7WL5 - chains D and F of the 6 polymer chains in the assembly; structure by X-ray diffraction, 2.80 A resolution.

== Chain D (and F) ==
Protein: Hemagglutinin
Source organism: Influenza A virus
Notes: chain F of this document is another copy of the same molecule, construct and numbering; everything in this record applies to it too
UniProt: A0A6B7HQ22 (A0A6B7HQ22_9INFA); residues 1-169 here correspond to UniProt positions 334-502 (UniProt number = residue number + 333)
Amino-acid sequence (169 residues; each row starts with the number of its first residue):
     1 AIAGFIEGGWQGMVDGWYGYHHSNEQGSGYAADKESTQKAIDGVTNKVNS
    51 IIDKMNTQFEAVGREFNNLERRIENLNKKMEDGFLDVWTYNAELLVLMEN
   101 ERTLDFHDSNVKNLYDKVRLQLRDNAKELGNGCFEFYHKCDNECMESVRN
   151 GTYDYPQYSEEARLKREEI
Disulfides: Cys-140/Cys-144

== How chain D and chain F interact ==
Residue-residue contacts - 40 pairs, chain D then chain F:
  Arg-72(D) / Glu-65(F)  hydrogen bond (side chain-backbone)
  Arg-72(D) / Phe-66(F)
  Arg-72(D) / Glu-70(F)  salt bridge
  Ile-73(D) / Ile-73(F)  hydrophobic
  Leu-76(D) / Asn-77(F)
  Leu-76(D) / Met-80(F)  hydrophobic
  Lys-79(D) / Ala-61(F)
  Lys-79(D) / Asn-77(F)
  Lys-79(D) / Glu-81(F)
  Met-80(D) / Met-80(F)  hydrophobic
  Met-80(D) / Phe-84(F)
  Asp-82(D) / Gln-58(F)  hydrogen bond
  Asp-82(D) / Glu-60(F)
  Gly-83(D) / Phe-84(F)
  Phe-84(D) / Phe-84(F)
  Leu-85(D) / Gln-58(F)
  Asp-86(D) / Asn-56(F)  hydrogen bond
  Asp-86(D) / Gln-58(F)
  Asp-86(D) / Trp-88(F)
  Val-87(D) / Phe-84(F)  hydrophobic
  Val-87(D) / Trp-88(F)  hydrophobic
  Thr-89(D) / Asn-56(F)
  Tyr-90(D) / Ile-51(F)  hydrogen bond (side chain-backbone)
  Tyr-90(D) / Lys-54(F)
  Tyr-90(D) / Met-55(F)  hydrophobic
  Tyr-90(D) / Trp-88(F)  hydrophobic
  Tyr-90(D) / Leu-95(F)
  Asn-91(D) / Asn-91(F)
  Glu-93(D) / Lys-54(F)  salt bridge
  Leu-94(D) / Ile-51(F)  hydrophobic
  Leu-94(D) / Leu-95(F)  hydrophobic
  Leu-97(D) / Ser-50(F)
  Met-98(D) / Leu-95(F)  hydrophobic
  Met-98(D) / Glu-99(F)
  Glu-101(D) / Arg-102(F)  salt bridge
  Arg-102(D) / Arg-102(F)
  Glu-128(D) / Leu-120(F)
  Glu-128(D) / Arg-123(F)
  Gly-130(D) / Leu-120(F)
  Ile-169(D) / Glu-160(F)
Also at the interface, not in a pair above, chain D (24 interface residues in all): Asp-105
Also at the interface, not in a pair above, chain F (29 interface residues in all): Gly-63, Asn-67, Leu-76, Val-87, Met-98

== Overview ==
24 residues of chain D face 29 of chain F across their interface; the contacts include 4 hydrogen bonds and 3
salt bridges. Among the polar pairs are Arg-72(D)/Glu-70(F), Glu-93(D)/Lys-54(F) and Glu-101(D)/Arg-102(F).
Both chains are Hemagglutinin (Influenza A virus). Entry 7WL5 (Structure of an avian influenza H5
hemagglutinin from the influenza virus A/Equine/Guangxi/25/2010(H5N1) and A/Equine/Guangxi/68/2010(H5N1)) was
determined by X-ray diffraction.
